Entry 3FX2 (X-ray diffraction, 1.90 A resolution); this record covers chain A.

# Chain A
Protein: Flavodoxin
Source organism: Desulfovibrio vulgaris
UniProtKB: P00323 (FLAV_DESVH); residue numbers follow UniProt; this construct covers 3-148
Chain sequence (147 residues; each row starts with the number of its first residue):
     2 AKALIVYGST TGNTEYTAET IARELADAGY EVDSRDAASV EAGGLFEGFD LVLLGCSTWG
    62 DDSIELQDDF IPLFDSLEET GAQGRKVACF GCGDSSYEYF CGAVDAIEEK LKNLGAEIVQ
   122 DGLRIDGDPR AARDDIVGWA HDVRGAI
Residues lining bound ligands: FMN (flavin mononucleotide): Gly9, Ser10, Thr11, Thr12, Gly13, Asn14, Thr15, Glu16, Ser58, Thr59, Trp60, Gly61, Asp62, Ser64, Gln68, Cys93, Gly94, Asp95, Tyr98, Tyr100, Phe101, Cys102, Gly128

# Overview
Chain A binds flavin mononucleotide.
Chain A is Flavodoxin (Desulfovibrio vulgaris); the structure, Comparison of the crystal structures of a
flavodoxin in its three oxidation states at cryogenic temperatures, was determined by X-ray diffraction (same
publication as 2FX2, 4FX2 and 5FX2).
